6IUV - chains A and H of the 3 polymer chains in the assembly; structure by X-ray diffraction, 2.33 A resolution.

# Chain A
Name: Hemagglutinin
Organism: Influenza A virus (A/Hong Kong/482/97(H5N1))
UniProtKB: Q77XR4 (Q77XR4_9INFA); residues 45-268 here correspond to UniProt positions 61-284 (UniProt number = residue number + 16)
Chain sequence (224 residues; row label = number of the first residue in the row):
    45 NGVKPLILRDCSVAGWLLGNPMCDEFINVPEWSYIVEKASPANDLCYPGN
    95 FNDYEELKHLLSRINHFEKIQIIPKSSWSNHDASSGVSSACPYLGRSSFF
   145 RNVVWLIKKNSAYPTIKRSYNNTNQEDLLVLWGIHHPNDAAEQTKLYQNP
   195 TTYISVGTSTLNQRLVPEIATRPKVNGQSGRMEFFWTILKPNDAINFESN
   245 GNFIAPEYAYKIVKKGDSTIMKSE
Disordered / not traced: 45-48, 262-268
Disulfides: Cys55-Cys67, Cys90-Cys135
Covalently attached groups: glycan linked to Asn165

# Chain H
Name: 3C11 Heavy Chain
Organism: Homo sapiens
Chain sequence (229 residues; numbered 1 to 229; the number before each row is that of its first residue):
     1 QVQLVQSGAEVKETGESLNISCKVSGNNFPSYYISWVRQMPGNGLEWMGR
    51 IDPSDSDTNYRPSFQGHVTISADKSTSTAYLQWRSLKASDTAMYYCARRA
   101 TYYYGSGSYFDAFDIWGQGTMVTVSSASTKGPSVFPLAPSSKSTSGGTAA
   151 LGCLVKDYFPEPVTVSWNSGALTSGVHTFPAVLQSSGLYSLSSVVTVPSS
   201 SLGTQTYICNVNHKPSNTKVDKKVEPKSC
Disordered / not traced: 1
Disulfides: Cys22-Cys96, Cys153-Cys209

# Chain A / chain H interface
Residue-residue contacts (33):
  Ile114(A) - Gly105(H)
  Gln115(A) - Ser106(H)
  Gln115(A) - Gly107(H)  hydrogen bond (backbone-backbone)
  Ile116(A) - Tyr103(H)
  Ile116(A) - Gly105(H)
  Ile116(A) - Gly107(H)
  Pro118(A) - Gly107(H)
  Ser121(A) - Tyr103(H)
  Lys161(A) - Tyr33(H)  hydrogen bond
  Lys161(A) - Asp52(H)  salt bridge
  Lys161(A) - Asp55(H)  salt bridge
  Arg162(A) - Tyr103(H)  hydrogen bond
  Ser163(A) - Pro30(H)
  Ser163(A) - Tyr32(H)
  Ser163(A) - Thr101(H)
  Ser163(A) - Tyr102(H)
  Ser163(A) - Tyr103(H)  hydrogen bond (backbone-backbone)
  Tyr164(A) - Tyr103(H)
  Tyr164(A) - Tyr104(H)  hydrophobic
  Tyr164(A) - Gly105(H)  hydrogen bond (side chain-backbone)
  Asn165(A) - Tyr103(H)  hydrogen bond (backbone-backbone)
  Asn165(A) - Tyr104(H)
  Asn165(A) - Gly105(H)
  Thr167(A) - Tyr104(H)
  Thr167(A) - Gly105(H)  hydrogen bond (side chain-backbone)
  Asn168(A) - Gly105(H)
  Gly201(A) - Phe29(H)
  Thr202(A) - Phe29(H)
  Ser203(A) - Phe29(H)
  Ala238(A) - Phe29(H)
  Ala238(A) - Pro30(H)  hydrophobic
  Asn240(A) - Phe29(H)
  Asn240(A) - Pro30(H)
Other interface residues (no listed pair), chain A (21 interface residues in all): Ile117, Asp237, Ile239, Glu242
Other interface residues (no listed pair), chain H (14 interface residues in all): Asp57

# In short
Chain A and chain H form an interface of 21 and 14 residues respectively, with 7 hydrogen bonds and 2 salt
bridges. Polar contacts include Lys161(A)-Asp52(H), Lys161(A)-Asp55(H) and Lys161(A)-Tyr33(H).
Chain A is Hemagglutinin (Influenza A virus (A/Hong Kong/482/97(H5N1))) and chain H is 3C11 Heavy Chain (Homo
sapiens); the structure, Crystal structure of influenza A virus H5 hemagglutinin globular head in complex with
the Fab of ..., was determined by X-ray diffraction (same publication as 6IUT).
